PDB entry 5O3L | electron microscopy, 3.40 A resolution | chains A and B of the 10 polymer chains in the assembly

# Chain A (and B)
Name: Microtubule-associated protein tau
Organism: Homo sapiens
Notes: chain B of this document is another copy of the same molecule, construct and numbering; everything in this record applies to it too
UniProtKB: P10636 (TAU_HUMAN); residues 306-378 here correspond to UniProt positions 623-695 (UniProt number = residue number + 317)
Amino-acid sequence (73 residues; row label = number of the first residue in the row):
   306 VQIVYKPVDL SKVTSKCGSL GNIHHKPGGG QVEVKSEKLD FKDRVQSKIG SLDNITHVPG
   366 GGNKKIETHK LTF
Curated features (UniProtKB/Swiss-Prot):
  - site (Not glycated): Lys311, Lys317, Lys321, Lys331, Lys340, Lys343, Lys370, Lys375
  - modified residue: Lys311 (N6,N6-dimethyllysine), Lys317 (N6-acetyllysine), Lys321 (N6-acetyllysine), Ser324 (Phosphoserine), Lys331 (N6-acetyllysine), Lys343 (N6-acetyllysine), Lys347 (N6-acetyllysine), Arg349 (Omega-N-methylarginine), Ser352 (Phosphoserine), Ser356 (Phosphoserine), Lys369 (N6-acetyllysine)
  - glycosylation (N-linked (Glc) (glycation) lysine): Lys347, Lys353, Lys369
  - cross-link (Glycyl lysine isopeptide (Lys-Gly)): Lys311 (interchain with G-Cter in ubiquitin), Lys317 (interchain with G-Cter in ubiquitin), Lys321 (interchain with G-Cter in ubiquitin), Lys331 (interchain with G-Cter in ubiquitin), Lys343 (interchain with G-Cter in ubiquitin), Lys347 (interchain with G-Cter in ubiquitin), Lys353 (interchain with G-Cter in ubiquitin), Lys369 (interchain with G-Cter in ubiquitin), Lys375 (interchain with G-Cter in ubiquitin)
Reported in the primary citation:
  - contacts within the chain: Val306-Leu376 (hydrophobic contact)
  - post-translational modification sites: Ser356 (proposed by the authors, not directly observed)
  - self-association interface (contacts with another copy of this molecule); pairs are residue here / residue on that copy: Lys331-Gln336 (backbone contact), Pro332, Gly333

# Chain A / chain B interface
Residue-residue contacts (8; chain A residue first):
  Lys331(A) - Gln336(B)
  Lys331(A) - Glu338(B)
  Pro332(A) - Gln336(B)
  Gly333(A) - Gly335(B)
  Gly334(A) - Gly333(B)
  Gly334(A) - Gly334(B)  hydrogen bond (backbone-backbone)
  Gly335(A) - Gly333(B)
  Gln336(A) - Lys331(B)  hydrogen bond (side chain-backbone)
The authors on this interface:
  - residue pairs: Gln336(A)-Lys331(B) (hydrogen bond)
  - interface residues, chain A: Pro332(A)

# In short
The chain A/chain B interface involves 6 residues from each chain; the contacts include 2 hydrogen bonds.
Polar contacts include Gln336(A)-Lys331(B) and Gly334(A)-Gly334(B). The paper describes a hydrogen bond
between Gln336(A) and Lys331(B). The paper reports the interface residue Pro332(A); a modification site at
Ser356(A).
Both chains are Microtubule-associated protein tau (Homo sapiens). Entry 5O3L (Paired helical filament in
Alzheimer's disease brain) was determined by electron microscopy together with 5O3O and 5O3T from the same
study.
